PDB entry 7RYM | X-ray diffraction, 3.20 A resolution | chains A and D of the 4 polymer chains in the assembly

Chain A:
Molecule: T-cell surface glycoprotein CD1a
Source organism: Homo sapiens
UniProt: P06126 (CD1A_HUMAN); residues 1-278 here correspond to UniProt positions 18-295 (UniProt number = residue number + 17)
Sequence (286 residues; row label = number of the first residue in the row; numbers below 1 keep their minus sign (Asp-1 is residue -1)):
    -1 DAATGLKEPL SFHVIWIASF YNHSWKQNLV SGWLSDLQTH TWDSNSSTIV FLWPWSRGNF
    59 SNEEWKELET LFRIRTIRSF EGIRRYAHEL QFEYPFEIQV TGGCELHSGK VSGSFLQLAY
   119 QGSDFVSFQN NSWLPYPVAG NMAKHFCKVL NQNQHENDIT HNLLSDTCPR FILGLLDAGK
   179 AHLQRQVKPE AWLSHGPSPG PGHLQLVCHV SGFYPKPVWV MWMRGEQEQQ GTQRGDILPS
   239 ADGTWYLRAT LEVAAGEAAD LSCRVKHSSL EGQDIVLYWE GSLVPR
Disordered / not traced: -1 to 7, 106-109, 281-284
Differences from the reference sequence: expression tag (-1 to 0, 279-284); conflict Thr2 (Asp19 in P06126); variant Ile13 (Thr30 in P06126), Trp51 (Cys68 in P06126)
Swiss-Prot annotation at these positions:
  - binding site (a D-galactosylceramide): Arg73 to Ser77, Glu154, Thr158
  - glycosylation (N-linked (GlcNAc...) asparagine): Asn20, Asn43, Asn57, Asn128
Disulfide bonds: Cys102-Cys166, Cys206-Cys261
Reported in the primary citation:
  - mutagenesis - E62A/E65A/I72A (40 uM or higher), E62A/E65A/T165A/R168A (40 uM or higher), I157A/T165A/R168A (40 uM or higher): unchanged binding to both gammadelta TCRs
  - mutagenesis - Y19A/H21A/W23A: decreased binding to CO3 gammadelta TCR

Chain D:
Molecule: T cell receptor delta variable 1, T cell receptor alpha chain constant
Source organism: Homo sapiens
UniProt: chimeric construct of A0A1B0GX56, P01848: residues 2-96 from A0A1B0GX56 (TRDV1_HUMAN) positions 21-115 (UniProt number = residue number + 19); residues 117-209 from P01848 positions 1-93 (UniProt number = residue number - 116)
Sequence (209 residues; numbered 1 to 209; the number before each row is that of its first residue):
     1 MAQKVTQAQS SVSMPVRKAV TLNCLYETSW WSYYIFWYKQ LPSKEMIFLI RQGSDEQNAK
    61 SGRYSVNFKK AAKSVALTIS ALQLEDSAKY FCALGELRWP DKLIFGKGTR VTVEPNIQNP
   121 DPAVYQLRDS KSSDKSVCLF TDFDSQTNVS QSKDSDVYIT DKCVLDMRSM DFKSNSAVAW
   181 SNKSDFACAN AFNNSIIPED TFFPSPESS
Disordered / not traced: 1, 113-135, 142-156, 164-173, 179-209
Differences from the reference sequence: initiating methionine (1); linker (97-116); engineered mutation Cys163 (Thr47 in P01848)
Swiss-Prot annotation at these positions:
  - glycosylation (N-linked (GlcNAc...) asparagine): Asn148, Asn182, Asn193
Disulfide bonds: Cys24-Cys92

Chain A / chain D interface:
Contacting residue pairs (8; chain A residue first):
  Tyr19(A) with Trp99(D)
  Asn20(A) with Glu96(D), hydrogen bond; Asp101(D)
  His21(A) with Asp101(D)
  Ser22(A) with Asp101(D), hydrogen bond
  Trp23(A) with Trp99(D); Pro100(D), hydrogen bond (side chain-backbone)
  Gln25(A) with Trp99(D)
From the paper, about this interface:
  - residue pairs: Tyr19(A)-Trp99(D), Asn20(A)-Glu96(D)

In short:
Chain A and chain D form an interface of 6 and 4 residues respectively, with 3 hydrogen bonds. Polar contacts
include Asn20(A)-Glu96(D), Ser22(A)-Asp101(D) and Trp23(A)-Pro100(D). The paper describes contacts between
Tyr19(A) and Trp99(D) and Asn20(A) and Glu96(D). From the paper: Y19A/H21A/W23A of chain A reduce binding to
CO3 gammadelta TCR; E62A/E65A/I72A, E62A/E65A/T165A/R168A and I157A/T165A/R168A of chain A leave binding to
both gammadelta TCRs unchanged.
Chain A is T-cell surface glycoprotein CD1a and chain D is T cell receptor delta variable 1, T cell receptor
alpha chain constant, both from Homo sapiens; the structure, CD1a-endo-gdTCR complex, was determined by X-ray
diffraction together with 7RYL, 7RYN and 7RYO from the same study.
